Entry 2GSD (X-ray diffraction, 1.95 A resolution); this record covers chain A.

== Chain A ==
Molecule: NAD-dependent formate dehydrogenase
Organism: Moraxella sp
Notes: EC 1.2.1.43
Reference sequence: O08375 (O08375_MORSP); residues 0-401 here correspond to UniProt positions 1-402 (UniProt number = residue number + 1)
Amino-acid sequence (402 residues; each row starts with the number of its first residue; numbering starts at 0):
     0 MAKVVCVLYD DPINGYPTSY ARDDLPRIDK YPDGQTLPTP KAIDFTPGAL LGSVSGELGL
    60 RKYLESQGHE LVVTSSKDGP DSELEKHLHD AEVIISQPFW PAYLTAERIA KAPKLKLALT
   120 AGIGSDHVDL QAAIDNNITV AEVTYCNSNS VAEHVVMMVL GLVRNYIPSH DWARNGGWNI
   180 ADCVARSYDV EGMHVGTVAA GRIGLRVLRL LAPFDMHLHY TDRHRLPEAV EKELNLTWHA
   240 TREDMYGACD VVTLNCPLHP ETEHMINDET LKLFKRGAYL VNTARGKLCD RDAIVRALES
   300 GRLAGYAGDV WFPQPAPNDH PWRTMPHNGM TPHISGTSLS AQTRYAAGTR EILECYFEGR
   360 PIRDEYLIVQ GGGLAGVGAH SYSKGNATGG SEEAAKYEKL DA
Disordered / not traced: 0, 400-401
Ligand contacts: NAD (nicotinamide-adenine-dinucleotide): Phe98, Ile122, Gly123, Asp125, Asn146, Ser147, Val150, Val197, Ala198, Ala199, Gly200, Arg201, Ile202, Gly203, Asp221, Arg222, His223, Arg241, Asn254, Cys255, Pro256, His258, Glu260, Thr261, Thr282, Ala283, Arg284, Asp308, Val309, His332, Ser334, Gly335, Val376, His379, Ser380, Tyr381
Reported in the primary citation:
  - catalytic residues: Arg284, His332
  - binding site for azide ion: Ile122, Asn146, Arg284, His332
  - contacts within the chain: Asp170-Arg173, Asn317-Glu397 (hydrogen bond), Pro314-Tyr396 (hydrophobic contact), Trp99-Tyr396 (hydrophobic contact)
  - self-association interface (contacts with another copy of this molecule); pairs are residue here / residue on that copy: Asn148-Glu190, Gly175-Asn317, Trp177-Tyr396 (hydrophobic contact), Arg205-Asp214, Glu392
  - binding site for NAD: Asp221, Glu260, His379, Ser380, Tyr381
  - conformationally variable residues (loop rearrangement, order/disorder transition): His223, Glu260, Tyr381, Glu392 to Leu399

== In short ==
Bound to chain A: NAD. From the paper: catalytic residues Arg284 and His332; a binding site for NAD at Asp221,
Glu260 and His379 among others.
Chain A is NAD-dependent formate dehydrogenase (Moraxella sp); the structure, NAD-dependent formate
dehydrogenase from bacterium Moraxella sp.C2 in complex with NAD and azide, was determined by X-ray
diffraction together with 3FN4 from the same study.
